Entry 4YNC (X-ray diffraction, 1.50 A resolution); this record covers chain A.

== Chain A ==
Name: NADPH dehydrogenase 1
From: Saccharomyces pastorianus
Notes: EC 1.6.99.1
UniProt: Q02899 (OYE1_SACPS); residues 1-397 here correspond to UniProt positions 2-398 (UniProt number = residue number + 1)
Sequence (397 residues; each row starts with the number of its first residue):
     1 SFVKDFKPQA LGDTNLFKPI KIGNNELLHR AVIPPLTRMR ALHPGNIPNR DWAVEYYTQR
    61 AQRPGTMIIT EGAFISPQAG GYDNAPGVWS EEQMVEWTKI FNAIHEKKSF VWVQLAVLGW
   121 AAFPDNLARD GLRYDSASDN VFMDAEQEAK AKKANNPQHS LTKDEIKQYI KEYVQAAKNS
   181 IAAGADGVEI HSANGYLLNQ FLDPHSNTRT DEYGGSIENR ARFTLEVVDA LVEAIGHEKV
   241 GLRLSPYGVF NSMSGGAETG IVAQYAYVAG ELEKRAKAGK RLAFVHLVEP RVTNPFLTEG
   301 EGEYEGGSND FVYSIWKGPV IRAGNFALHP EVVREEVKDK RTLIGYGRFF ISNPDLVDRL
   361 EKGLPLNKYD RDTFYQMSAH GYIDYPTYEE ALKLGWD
Construct notes: engineered mutation A116 (Trp117 in Q02899)
Residues lining bound ligands:
  - methyl (2Z)-3-cyano-3-phenylprop-2-enoate (4EG): T37, M39, G72, A73, F74, Y82, A85, A116, L118, H191, N194, Y196, F250, P295, F296, Y375
  - FMN (flavin mononucleotide): P34, P35, L36, T37, E71, G72, Q114, H191, N194, R243, V288, V292, P295, F296, A323, G324, N325, G345, Y346, G347, R348, I351, F374, Y375
Curated features (UniProtKB/Swiss-Prot):
  - active site: Y196 (Proton donor)
  - binding site (FMN): T37, Q114, R243, R348
  - binding site (substrate): H191, N194, Y375

== Summary ==
Bound to chain A: flavin mononucleotide and methyl (2Z)-3-cyano-3-phenylprop-2-enoate. UniProt lists
active-site residue Y196, 4 FMN-binding residues and 3 substrate-binding residues.
Chain A is NADPH dehydrogenase 1 (Saccharomyces pastorianus); the structure, OYE1 W116A complexed with
(z)-methyl-3-cyano-3-PHENYLACRYLATE in a non productive binding mode, was determined by X-ray diffraction
together with 4YIL from the same study.
